PDB entry 2QQB | X-ray diffraction, 1.92 A resolution | chain A

Chain A:
Molecule: Diphtheria toxin repressor
Source organism: Corynebacterium diphtheriae
UniProtKB: P33120 (DTXR_CORDI); numbering as in UniProt (aligned over 1-226)
Chain sequence (226 residues; numbered 1 to 226; the number before each row is that of its first residue):
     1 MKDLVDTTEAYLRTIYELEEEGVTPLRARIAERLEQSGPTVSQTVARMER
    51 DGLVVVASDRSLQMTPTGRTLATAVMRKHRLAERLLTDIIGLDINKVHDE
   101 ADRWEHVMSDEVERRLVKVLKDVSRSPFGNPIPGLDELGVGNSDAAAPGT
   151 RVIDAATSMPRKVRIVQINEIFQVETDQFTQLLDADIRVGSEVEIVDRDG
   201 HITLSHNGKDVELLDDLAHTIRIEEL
Unresolved in the structure: 1-2, 140-148, 199
Sequence notes: engineered mutation A10 (Met in P33120), D102 (Cys in P33120); variant A147 (Val in P33120), L214 (Ile in P33120)
Ion coordination: Ni2+ site 1: H79, E83, H98 (together with phosphate ion); Ni2+ site 2: D102, E105, H106

Summary:
The Ni2+ site 1 is built by H79, E83 and H98. D102, E105 and H106 coordinate Ni2+ site 2.
Chain A is Diphtheria toxin repressor (Corynebacterium diphtheriae); the structure, Crystal Structure of
DtxR(M10A C102D) Complexed with Nickel(II), was determined by X-ray diffraction together with 2QQ9 and 2QQA
from the same study.
